PDB entry 7ZT9 | X-ray diffraction, 2.13 A resolution | chains D and E of the 4 polymer chains in the assembly

== Chain D ==
Name: TCR alpha
Source organism: Homo sapiens
Amino-acid sequence (205 residues; numbered -1 to 203; the number before each row is that of its first residue; numbers below 1 keep their minus sign (Met-1 is residue -1)):
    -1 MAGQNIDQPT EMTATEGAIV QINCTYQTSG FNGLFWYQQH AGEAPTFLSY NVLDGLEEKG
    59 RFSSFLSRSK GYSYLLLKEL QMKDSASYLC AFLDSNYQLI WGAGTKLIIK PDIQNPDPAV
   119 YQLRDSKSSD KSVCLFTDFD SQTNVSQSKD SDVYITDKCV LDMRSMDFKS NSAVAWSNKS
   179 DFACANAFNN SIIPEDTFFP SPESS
Not modelled in the structure: -1 to 0, 127-128, 188-203
Cystine bridges: Cys22-Cys88, Cys132-Cys182

== Chain E ==
Name: TCR beta
Source organism: Homo sapiens
Amino-acid sequence (262 residues; each row starts with the number of its first residue):
     1 NAGVTQTPKF QVLKTGQSMT LQCAQDMNHN YMYWYRQDPG MGLRLIYYSA SEGTTDKGEV
    61 PNGYNVSRST TEDFPLRLLS AAPSQTSVYF CASSNREYSP LHFGNGTRLT VTEDLNKVFP
   121 PEVAVFEPSE AEISHTQKAT LVCLATGFYP DHVELSWWVN GKEVHSGVCT DPQPLKEQPA
   181 LNDSRYALSS RLRVSATFWQ DPRNHFRCQV QFYGLSENDE WTQDRAKPVT QIVSAEAWGR
   241 ADAAAGAAEQ KLISEEDLNG AA
Not modelled in the structure: 1, 243-262
Cystine bridges: Cys23-Cys91, Cys143-Cys208

== Chain D / chain E interface ==
Disulfides between the chains: Cys157(D)-Cys169(E)
Pairs across the interface (78; chain D residue first):
  Phe33(D) - Tyr98(E)
  Tyr35(D) - Pro100(E)
  Tyr35(D) - Leu101(E)  hydrogen bond (side chain-backbone)
  Gln37(D) - Gln37(E)  hydrogen bond
  Gln37(D) - Phe90(E)
  Glu41(D) - Phe90(E)
  Ala42(D) - Phe90(E)  hydrophobic
  Ala42(D) - Phe103(E)  hydrophobic
  Ala42(D) - Gly104(E)
  Pro43(D) - Phe103(E)
  Phe45(D) - Pro100(E)  hydrophobic
  Leu91(D) - Glu97(E)
  Leu91(D) - Tyr98(E)  hydrophobic
  Tyr95(D) - Glu97(E)
  Leu97(D) - Tyr35(E)
  Leu97(D) - Leu101(E)  hydrophobic
  Trp99(D) - Tyr35(E)  hydrogen bond
  Trp99(D) - Leu43(E)  hydrophobic
  Trp99(D) - Phe103(E)  hydrophobic
  Gly100(D) - Gly42(E)
  Ala101(D) - Met41(E)
  Ala101(D) - Gly42(E)
  Asp115(D) - His135(E)  salt bridge
  Asp115(D) - Thr136(E)
  Tyr119(D) - Ser129(E)
  Tyr119(D) - Ala131(E)
  Tyr119(D) - Glu132(E)
  Tyr119(D) - His135(E)
  Tyr119(D) - Thr136(E)
  Gln120(D) - Ser129(E)
  Leu121(D) - Phe126(E)
  Leu121(D) - Glu127(E)
  Leu121(D) - Thr140(E)
  Leu121(D) - Val142(E)  hydrophobic
  Arg122(D) - Phe126(E)
  Arg122(D) - Glu127(E)  hydrogen bond (backbone-backbone)
  Asp123(D) - Val125(E)
  Asp123(D) - Phe126(E)
  Ser124(D) - Val125(E)  hydrogen bond (backbone-backbone)
  Ser124(D) - Glu127(E)
  Ser124(D) - Glu236(E)  hydrogen bond (side chain-backbone)
  Lys125(D) - Ala235(E)
  Lys125(D) - Glu236(E)
  Ser130(D) - Phe126(E)
  Val131(D) - Phe126(E)  hydrophobic
  Val131(D) - Leu144(E)  hydrophobic
  Leu133(D) - Thr140(E)
  Thr135(D) - Arg193(E)
  Asp136(D) - Thr136(E)
  Asp136(D) - Arg193(E)  salt bridge
  Tyr152(D) - Glu177(E)  hydrogen bond (side chain-backbone)
  Thr154(D) - Asp171(E)
  Thr154(D) - Ser189(E)
  Thr154(D) - Arg191(E)  hydrogen bond
  Asp155(D) - Arg191(E)
  Cys157(D) - Cys169(E)  disulfide
  Cys157(D) - Thr170(E)
  Cys157(D) - Arg191(E)
  Val158(D) - Cys169(E)  hydrogen bond (backbone-side chain)
  Leu159(D) - Gly167(E)
  Leu159(D) - Cys169(E)  hydrophobic
  Leu159(D) - Arg193(E)
  Asp160(D) - Ser166(E)
  Asp160(D) - Gly167(E)  hydrogen bond (backbone-backbone)
  Met161(D) - Lys138(E)
  Met161(D) - Ser166(E)
  Met161(D) - Arg193(E)
  Met161(D) - Val194(E)
  Met161(D) - Ser195(E)
  Arg162(D) - Ser166(E)  hydrogen bond (backbone-side chain)
  Phe166(D) - Lys138(E)
  Phe166(D) - Arg193(E)
  Ser168(D) - Arg193(E)  hydrogen bond
  Ser170(D) - Arg191(E)  hydrogen bond
  Val172(D) - Arg191(E)
  Trp174(D) - Leu144(E)  hydrophobic
  Trp174(D) - Leu175(E)  hydrophobic
  Trp174(D) - Ala187(E)  hydrophobic
Other interface residues (no listed pair), chain D (45 interface residues in all): Ala39, Lys129, Ser163, Met164, Ala171
Other interface residues (no listed pair), chain E (50 interface residues in all): Gly40, Ser99, Asn105, Ala124, Pro128, Leu141, His165, Val168, Pro172, Lys176, Ala237

== Summary ==
45 residues of chain D and 50 residues of chain E are in contact, with 1 disulfide bond, 13 hydrogen bonds and
2 salt bridges. Polar contacts include Asp115(D)-His135(E), Asp136(D)-Arg193(E) and Tyr35(D)-Leu101(E).
Here chain D is TCR alpha and chain E is TCR beta, both from Homo sapiens. Entry 7ZT9 (Structure of E8 TCR in
complex in human MR1 bound to 4FBA) was determined by X-ray diffraction (same publication as 7ZT2, 7ZT3, 7ZT4,
7ZT5, 7ZT7 and 7ZT8).
